PDB entry 8YN9 | electron microscopy, 2.30 A resolution | chains B and C of the 5 polymer chains in the assembly

[Chain B]
Molecule: Guanine nucleotide-binding protein G(I)/G(S)/G(T) subunit beta-1
Organism: Homo sapiens
UniProt: P62873 (GBB1_HUMAN); residue numbers follow UniProt; this construct covers 2-340
Amino-acid sequence (376 residues; row label = number of the first residue in the row; numbers below 1 keep their minus sign (Met-9 is residue -9)):
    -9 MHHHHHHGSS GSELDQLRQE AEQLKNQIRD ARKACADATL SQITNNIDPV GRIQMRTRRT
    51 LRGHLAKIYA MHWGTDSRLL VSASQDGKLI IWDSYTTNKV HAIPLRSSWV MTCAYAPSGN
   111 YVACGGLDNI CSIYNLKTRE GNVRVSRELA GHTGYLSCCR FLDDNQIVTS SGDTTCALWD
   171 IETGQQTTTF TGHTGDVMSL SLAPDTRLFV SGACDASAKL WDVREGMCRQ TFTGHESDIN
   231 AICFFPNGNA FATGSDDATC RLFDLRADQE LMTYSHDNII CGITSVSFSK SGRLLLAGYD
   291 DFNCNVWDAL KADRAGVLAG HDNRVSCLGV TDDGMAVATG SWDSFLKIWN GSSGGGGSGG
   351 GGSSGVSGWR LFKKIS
Unresolved in the structure: -9 to 1, 344-366
Sequence notes: initiating methionine (-9); expression tag (-8 to 1, 341-366)
Curated features (UniProtKB/Swiss-Prot):
  - modified residue: Ser2 (N-acetylserine), His266 (Phosphohistidine)
  - natural variant: Leu30 (L30F: In MRD42; uncertain significance), Arg52 (R52G: In MRD42), Gly64 (G64V: In MRD42), Asp76 (D76E: In MRD42; D76G: In MRD42), Gly77 (G77S: In MRD42), Lys78 (K78R: In MRD42), Ile80 (I80N: In MRD42; I80T: In MRD42), His91 (H91R: In MRD42; uncertain significance), Ala92 (A92T: In MRD42), Pro94 (P94S: In MRD42), Leu95 (L95P: In MRD42), Arg96 (R96L: In MRD42), 5 further natural variant entries in UniProt

[Chain C]
Molecule: Guanine nucleotide-binding protein G(I)/G(S)/G(O) subunit gamma-2
Organism: Homo sapiens
UniProt: P59768 (GBG2_HUMAN); numbering as in UniProt (aligned over 1-71)
Amino-acid sequence (71 residues; row label = number of the first residue in the row):
     1 MASNNTASIA QARKLVEQLK MEANIDRIKV SKAAADLMAY CEAHAKEDPL LTPVPASENP
    61 FREKKFFCAI L
Unresolved in the structure: 1-5, 63-71
Curated features (UniProtKB/Swiss-Prot):
  - modified residue: Ala2 (N-acetylalanine), Cys68 (Cysteine methyl ester)
  - lipidation: Cys68 (S-geranylgeranyl cysteine)

[How chain B and chain C interact]
Pairs across the interface (96; chain B residue first):
  Glu3(B) with Ile9(C); Arg13(C), salt bridge
  Leu4(B) with Ser8(C); Ile9(C); Ala12(C), hydrophobic
  Leu7(B) with Ile9(C), hydrophobic; Arg13(C); Val16(C)
  Glu10(B) with Val16(C); Lys20(C)
  Ala11(B) with Leu19(C)
  Leu14(B) with Val16(C); Leu19(C), hydrophobic
  Gln17(B) with Ala23(C)
  Ile18(B) with Leu19(C); Glu22(C); Ala23(C), hydrophobic; Arg27(C)
  Ala21(B) with Arg27(C)
  Arg22(B) with Arg27(C)
  Ala24(B) with Lys29(C), hydrogen bond (backbone-side chain)
  Cys25(B) with Arg27(C); Ile28(C); Lys29(C); Val30(C), hydrogen bond (backbone-backbone)
  Ala26(B) with Val30(C), hydrophobic
  Asp27(B) with Lys29(C); Val30(C), hydrogen bond (side chain-backbone); Ser31(C), hydrogen bond
  Ala28(B) with Val30(C); Ser31(C)
  Leu30(B) with Ala34(C), hydrophobic
  Ile33(B) with Ala34(C), hydrophobic
  Thr34(B) with Met38(C)
  Ile37(B) with Met38(C), hydrophobic
  Val40(B) with Leu51(C), hydrophobic
  Ile43(B) with Leu50(C)
  Met45(B) with Leu50(C), hydrophobic
  Arg48(B) with Asn59(C); Phe61(C)
  Arg49(B) with Pro60(C), hydrogen bond (side chain-backbone); Phe61(C), hydrogen bond (side chain-backbone)
  Ser84(B) with Phe61(C)
  Tyr85(B) with Pro60(C); Phe61(C), hydrophobic
  Cys218(B) with Gln18(C), hydrogen bond (backbone-side chain); Glu22(C)
  Arg219(B) with Glu22(C)
  Gln220(B) with Ile25(C)
  Thr221(B) with Glu22(C), hydrogen bond
  Phe235(B) with Leu37(C), hydrophobic; Cys41(C), hydrophobic
  Pro236(B) with Tyr40(C), hydrophobic
  Asn237(B) with Tyr40(C)
  Ala240(B) with Leu37(C), hydrophobic
  Leu252(B) with Leu37(C), hydrophobic
  Asp254(B) with Ala33(C)
  Arg256(B) with Asp26(C); Arg27(C); Ile28(C), hydrogen bond (backbone-backbone); Asp36(C), salt bridge
  Ala257(B) with Ile28(C)
  Asp258(B) with Ile25(C); Arg27(C), salt bridge
  Gln259(B) with Val30(C)
  Leu261(B) with Val30(C), hydrophobic; Leu37(C), hydrophobic
  Ser279(B) with Asp48(C), hydrogen bond
  Lys280(B) with Glu47(C); Asp48(C), hydrogen bond (backbone-side chain)
  Ser281(B) with Tyr40(C); Cys41(C); His44(C); Asp48(C), hydrogen bond
  Gly282(B) with Cys41(C)
  Arg283(B) with Cys41(C); Leu51(C)
  Leu300(B) with Met38(C), hydrophobic
  Val320(B) with Leu50(C), hydrophobic
  Asp323(B) with Pro49(C)
  Gly324(B) with Pro49(C); Leu50(C)
  Met325(B) with Pro49(C), hydrophobic; Leu50(C); Val54(C), hydrophobic; Asn59(C); Pro60(C)
  Ala326(B) with Phe61(C), hydrophobic
  Ile338(B) with Phe61(C), hydrophobic
  Asn340(B) with Asn59(C), hydrogen bond; Phe61(C)
  Gly341(B) with Pro53(C)
  Ser342(B) with Pro53(C)
  Ser343(B) with Pro53(C), hydrogen bond (side chain-backbone); Val54(C), hydrogen bond (side chain-backbone); Pro55(C)
Other interface residues (no listed pair), chain B (64 interface residues in all): Lys15, Trp63, Ser67, Thr181, Met217, Leu284, Trp339
Other interface residues (no listed pair), chain C (42 interface residues in all): Lys14, Met21, Ala35, Ala45, Glu58, Arg62

[Summary]
Chain B and chain C form an interface of 64 and 42 residues respectively; the contacts include 15 hydrogen
bonds and 3 salt bridges. Polar pairs include Glu3(B)-Arg13(C), Arg256(B)-Asp36(C) and Asp258(B)-Arg27(C).
Chain B is Guanine nucleotide-binding protein G(I)/G(S)/G(T) subunit beta-1 and chain C is Guanine
nucleotide-binding protein G(I)/G(S)/G(O) subunit gamma-2, both from Homo sapiens; the structure, Cryo-EM
structure of histamine H4 receptor in complex with histamine and Gi, was determined by electron microscopy
together with 8YN2, 8YN3, 8YN4, 8YN5, 8YN6, 8YN7, 8YN8 and 8YNA from the same study.
